PDB entry 1ING | X-ray diffraction, 2.40 A resolution | chains A and B

== Chain A (and B) ==
Molecule: Influenza A subtype N2 neuraminidase
Source organism: Influenza A virus
Notes: EC 3.2.1.18; chain B of this document is another copy of the same molecule, construct and numbering; everything in this record applies to it too
Reference sequence: P06820 (NRAM_IATOK); numbering as in UniProt (aligned over 82-469)
Amino-acid sequence (388 residues; numbered 82 to 469; the number before each row is that of its first residue):
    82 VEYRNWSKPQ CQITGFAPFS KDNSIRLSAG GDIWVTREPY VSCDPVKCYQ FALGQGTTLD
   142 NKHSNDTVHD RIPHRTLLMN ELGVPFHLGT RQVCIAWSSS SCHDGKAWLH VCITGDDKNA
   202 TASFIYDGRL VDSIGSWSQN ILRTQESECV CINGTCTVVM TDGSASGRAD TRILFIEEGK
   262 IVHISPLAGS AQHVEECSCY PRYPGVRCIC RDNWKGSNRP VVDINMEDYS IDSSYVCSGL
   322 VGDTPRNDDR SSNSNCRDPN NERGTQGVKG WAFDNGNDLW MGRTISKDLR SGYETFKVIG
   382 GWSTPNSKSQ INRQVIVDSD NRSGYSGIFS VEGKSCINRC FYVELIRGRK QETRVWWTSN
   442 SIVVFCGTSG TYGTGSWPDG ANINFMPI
Construct notes: conflict D339 (Asn in P06820)
UniProt features mapped onto this chain:
  - active site: D151 (Proton donor/acceptor), Y406 (Nucleophile)
  - binding site (substrate): R118, R152, E276, E277, R292, R371
  - binding site (Ca(2+)): D293, G297, D324, G345, T346, Q347
  - glycosylation (N-linked (GlcNAc...) asparagine): N86, N146, N200, N234, N402
Cystine bridges: C92-C417, C124-C129, C175-C193, C183-C230, C232-C237, C278-C291, C280-C289, C318-C337, C421-C447
Covalently attached groups: N-acetylglucosamine (NAG) linked to N86, N234; glycan linked to N146, N200
Ion coordination: Ca2+: D293, G297, D324, G345, Q347
Small-molecule neighbours: ST5 (4-(acetylamino)-3-[(hydroxyacetyl)amino]benzoic acid): R118, E119, D151, R152, W178, I222, R224, E227, A246, E276, E277, R292, N294, R371, Y406

== Interface between chain A and chain B ==
Contacting residue pairs - 86 pairs, chain A then chain B:
  D113(A) with G111(B); G112(B); D113(B)
  W115(A) with L108(B), hydrophobic
  Q136(A) with R107(B), hydrogen bond (backbone-side chain)
  G137(A) with N104(B); R107(B), hydrogen bond (backbone-side chain)
  T139(A) with G111(B)
  N142(A) with R107(B), hydrogen bond (side chain-backbone); L108(B); A110(B); G111(B), hydrogen bond (side chain-backbone)
  K143(A) with F466(B)
  H144(A) with R107(B); A462(B); N463(B), hydrogen bond (side chain-backbone); F466(B)
  I153(A) with R107(B)
  P154(A) with S457(B); W458(B)
  H155(A) with K102(B); N104(B), hydrogen bond; R107(B); P459(B); D460(B); G461(B)
  T157(A) with K102(B); N104(B)
  L169(A) with L108(B), hydrophobic; G112(B); D113(B); I114(B), hydrophobic; P166(B); H168(B)
  G170(A) with H168(B)
  T171(A) with G164(B); V165(B); P166(B)
  R172(A) with E162(B), salt bridge; L163(B); G164(B); V165(B)
  Q173(A) with K102(B); D103(B); N104(B); L108(B); G164(B), hydrogen bond (backbone-backbone); P166(B)
  V174(A) with F100(B)
  C175(A) with F100(B)
  I176(A) with S101(B); K102(B); W458(B)
  T195(A) with W458(B), hydrogen bond
  G196(A) with T455(B); W458(B)
  D197(A) with T455(B), hydrogen bond; G456(B)
  N200(A) with G454(B); T455(B), hydrogen bond (backbone-backbone)
  A201(A) with G454(B)
  T202(A) with P99(B); T452(B); Y453(B); G454(B)
  S204(A) with A98(B); P99(B), hydrogen bond (side chain-backbone)
  I206(A) with F100(B), hydrophobic
  G209(A) with F100(B)
  R210(A) with P126(B), hydrogen bond (side chain-backbone); V127(B); V412(B); E413(B), hydrogen bond (side chain-backbone)
  L211(A) with A98(B), hydrophobic; P99(B); F100(B); G448(B)
  D213(A) with G451(B)
  S214(A) with T449(B), hydrogen bond; G451(B); T452(B), hydrogen bond (side chain-backbone)
  I215(A) with T452(B), hydrogen bond (backbone-backbone)
  G216(A) with T452(B); Y453(B)
  E259(A) with K415(B), salt bridge
  K261(A) with S450(B), hydrogen bond
Interface residues without a listed pair, chain A (39 interface residues in all): T138, D208
Interface residues without a listed pair, chain B (44 interface residues in all): C447, M467

== Summary ==
The interface between chain A and chain B involves 39 residues on one side and 44 on the other, with 17
hydrogen bonds and 2 salt bridges. Polar contacts include R172(A)-E162(B), E259(A)-K415(B) and
Q136(A)-R107(B). Ligands of chain A: compound ST5.
Chain A and chain B are both Influenza A subtype N2 neuraminidase (Influenza A virus); the structure,
Influenza A subtype N2 neuraminidase complexed with aromatic BANA109 inhibitor, was determined by X-ray
diffraction (same publication as 1INF and 1INH).
